PDB entry 2YPL | X-ray diffraction, 2.40 A resolution | chains D and E of the 5 polymer chains in the assembly

== Chain D ==
Protein: Aga T-cell receptor alpha chain
Source organism: Homo sapiens
Sequence (199 residues; each row starts with the number of its first residue):
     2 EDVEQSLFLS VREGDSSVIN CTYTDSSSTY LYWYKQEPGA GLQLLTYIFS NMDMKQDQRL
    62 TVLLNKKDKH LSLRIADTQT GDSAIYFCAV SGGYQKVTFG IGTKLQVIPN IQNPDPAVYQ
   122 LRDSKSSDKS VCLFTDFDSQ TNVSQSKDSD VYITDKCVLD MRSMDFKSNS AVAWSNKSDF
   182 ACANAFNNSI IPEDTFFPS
Cystine bridges: C22-C89, C133-C183

== Chain E ==
Protein: Aga T-cell receptor beta chain
Source organism: Homo sapiens
Sequence (238 residues; row label = number of the first residue in the row):
     3 GITQSPKYLF RKEGQNVTLS CEQNLNHDAM YWYRQDPGQG LRLIYYSQIV NDFQKGDIAE
    63 GYSVSREKKE SFPLTVTSAQ KNPTAFYLCA STGSYGYTFG SGTRLTVTED LKNVFPPEVA
   123 VFEPSEAEIS HTQKATLVCL ATGFYPDHVE LSWWVNGKEV HSGVCTDPQP LKEQPALNDS
   183 RYSLSSRLRV SATFWQNPRN HFRCQVQFTG SRRMTSGPRI GPKPVTQIVS AEAWGRAD
Cystine bridges: C23-C91, C141-C206

== Chain D / chain E interface ==
Disulfides between the chains: C158(D)-C167(E)
Contacting residue pairs (92):
  Y33(D) - Y97(E)
  Y33(D) - G98(E)
  Y35(D) - G98(E)
  Y35(D) - Y99(E)  hydrogen bond (side chain-backbone)
  Y35(D) - F101(E)  hydrophobic
  Q37(D) - Q37(E)  hydrogen bond
  Q37(D) - F88(E)
  G40(D) - F88(E)
  G40(D) - S103(E)
  A41(D) - F88(E)
  A41(D) - S103(E)
  G42(D) - L90(E)
  G42(D) - G102(E)
  G42(D) - S103(E)
  L43(D) - L43(E)  hydrophobic
  L43(D) - F101(E)
  L45(D) - Y97(E)
  Y48(D) - Y97(E)  hydrophobic
  F50(D) - Y97(E)
  F88(D) - Q37(E)
  Q96(D) - Y33(E)
  Q96(D) - T94(E)
  Q96(D) - S96(E)
  Q96(D) - G98(E)
  Q96(D) - Y99(E)  hydrogen bond (backbone-side chain)
  K97(D) - Y48(E)
  V98(D) - Y35(E)
  V98(D) - Y99(E)  hydrophobic
  F100(D) - Y35(E)
  F100(D) - L43(E)  hydrophobic
  F100(D) - F101(E)  hydrophobic
  Y120(D) - S127(E)
  Y120(D) - A129(E)
  Y120(D) - E130(E)
  Y120(D) - H133(E)
  Q121(D) - S127(E)
  L122(D) - F124(E)
  L122(D) - E125(E)
  L122(D) - T138(E)
  L122(D) - V140(E)  hydrophobic
  R123(D) - F124(E)
  R123(D) - E125(E)  salt bridge
  R123(D) - P126(E)  hydrogen bond (side chain-backbone)
  R123(D) - R238(E)
  D124(D) - V123(E)
  D124(D) - F124(E)
  S125(D) - V123(E)  hydrogen bond (backbone-backbone)
  S125(D) - E125(E)
  S125(D) - E234(E)  hydrogen bond (side chain-backbone)
  S131(D) - F124(E)
  V132(D) - F124(E)  hydrophobic
  V132(D) - L142(E)  hydrophobic
  L134(D) - T138(E)
  T136(D) - R191(E)
  D137(D) - T134(E)
  D137(D) - R191(E)  salt bridge
  Y153(D) - L173(E)  hydrophobic
  Y153(D) - E175(E)
  I154(D) - L173(E)
  T155(D) - D169(E)
  T155(D) - L173(E)
  T155(D) - S187(E)
  T155(D) - R189(E)
  D156(D) - R189(E)
  C158(D) - C167(E)  disulfide
  C158(D) - R189(E)
  V159(D) - C167(E)  hydrogen bond (backbone-side chain)
  L160(D) - G165(E)
  L160(D) - C167(E)  hydrophobic
  L160(D) - R189(E)
  L160(D) - R191(E)
  D161(D) - S164(E)
  D161(D) - G165(E)  hydrogen bond (backbone-backbone)
  M162(D) - S164(E)
  M162(D) - R191(E)
  M162(D) - V192(E)
  M162(D) - S193(E)
  R163(D) - H163(E)
  R163(D) - S164(E)  hydrogen bond (backbone-side chain)
  M165(D) - K136(E)
  F167(D) - K136(E)
  F167(D) - R191(E)
  S169(D) - R191(E)  hydrogen bond
  S171(D) - R189(E)  hydrogen bond (backbone-side chain)
  A172(D) - R189(E)
  V173(D) - R189(E)
  W175(D) - L142(E)  hydrophobic
  W175(D) - L173(E)  hydrophobic
  W175(D) - S185(E)
  F198(D) - H133(E)
  P199(D) - A129(E)  hydrophobic
  S200(D) - A129(E)
Other interface residues (no listed pair), chain D (50 interface residues in all): I102, D116, K130, S164
Other interface residues (no listed pair), chain E (53 interface residues in all): K9, G40, Q41, G42, L139, V166, T168, P170, K174, A235
From the paper, about this interface:
  - pairs named by the authors: Y99(E)-Q96(D) (hydrogen bond)

== Summary ==
Chain D and chain E form an interface of 50 and 53 residues respectively, with 1 disulfide bond, 11 hydrogen
bonds and 2 salt bridges. Polar contacts include R123(D)-E125(E), D137(D)-R191(E) and Y35(D)-Y99(E). The paper
describes a hydrogen bond between Y99(E) and Q96(D).
Chain D is Aga T-cell receptor alpha chain and chain E is Aga T-cell receptor beta chain, both from Homo
sapiens; the structure, Structural features underlying T-cell receptor sensitivity to concealed MHC class I
micropolymorphisms, was determined by X-ray diffraction (same publication as 2YPK).
